PDB entry 4G8V | X-ray diffraction, 1.70 A resolution | chain A

# Chain A
Protein: Ribonuclease pancreatic
Source organism: Bos taurus
Notes: EC 3.1.27.5
UniProt: P61823 (RNAS1_BOVIN); residues 1-124 here correspond to UniProt positions 27-150 (UniProt number = residue number + 26)
Amino-acid sequence (124 residues; numbered 1 to 124; the number before each row is that of its first residue):
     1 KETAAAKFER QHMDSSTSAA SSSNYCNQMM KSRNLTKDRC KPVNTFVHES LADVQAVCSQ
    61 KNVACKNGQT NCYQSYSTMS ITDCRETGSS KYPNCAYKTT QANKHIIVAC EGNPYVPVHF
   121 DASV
Disulfides: Cys-26/Cys-84, Cys-40/Cys-95, Cys-58/Cys-110, Cys-65/Cys-72
Small-molecule neighbours: 0EY (1-{[1-(alpha-L-arabinofuranosyl)-1H-1,2,3-triazol-4-yl]methyl}-2,4-dioxo-1,2,3,4-tetrahydropyrimidine): Lys-7, Gln-11, His-12, Lys-41, Val-43, Asn-44, Thr-45, Asp-83, Val-118, His-119, Phe-120, Asp-121, Ala-122, Ser-123
Curated features (UniProtKB/Swiss-Prot):
  - active site: His-12 (Proton acceptor), His-119 (Proton donor)
  - binding site (substrate): Lys-7, Arg-10, Lys-41 to Thr-45, Lys-66, Arg-85
  - glycosylation: Lys-1 (N-linked (Glc) (glycation) lysine), Lys-7 (N-linked (Glc) (glycation) lysine), Asn-34 (N-linked (GlcNAc...) asparagine), Lys-37 (N-linked (Glc) (glycation) lysine), Lys-41 (N-linked (Glc) (glycation) lysine)

# In short
Bound to chain A: compound 0EY. Curated annotation (UniProt) lists active-site residues His-12 and His-119 and
9 substrate-binding residues.
Chain A is Ribonuclease pancreatic (Bos taurus); the structure, Crystal structure of Ribonuclease A in complex
with 5a, was determined by X-ray diffraction together with 4G8Y and 4G90 from the same study.
